6ZXS - chains B and D of the 16 polymer chains in the assembly; structure by X-ray diffraction, 3.00 A resolution.

Chain B:
Molecule: Photosystem I P700 chlorophyll a apoprotein A2
From: Pisum sativum
Notes: EC 1.97.1.12
UniProt: A0A0F6NGI2 (A0A0F6NGI2_PEA); numbering as in UniProt (aligned over 2-734)
Chain sequence (733 residues; row label = number of the first residue in the row):
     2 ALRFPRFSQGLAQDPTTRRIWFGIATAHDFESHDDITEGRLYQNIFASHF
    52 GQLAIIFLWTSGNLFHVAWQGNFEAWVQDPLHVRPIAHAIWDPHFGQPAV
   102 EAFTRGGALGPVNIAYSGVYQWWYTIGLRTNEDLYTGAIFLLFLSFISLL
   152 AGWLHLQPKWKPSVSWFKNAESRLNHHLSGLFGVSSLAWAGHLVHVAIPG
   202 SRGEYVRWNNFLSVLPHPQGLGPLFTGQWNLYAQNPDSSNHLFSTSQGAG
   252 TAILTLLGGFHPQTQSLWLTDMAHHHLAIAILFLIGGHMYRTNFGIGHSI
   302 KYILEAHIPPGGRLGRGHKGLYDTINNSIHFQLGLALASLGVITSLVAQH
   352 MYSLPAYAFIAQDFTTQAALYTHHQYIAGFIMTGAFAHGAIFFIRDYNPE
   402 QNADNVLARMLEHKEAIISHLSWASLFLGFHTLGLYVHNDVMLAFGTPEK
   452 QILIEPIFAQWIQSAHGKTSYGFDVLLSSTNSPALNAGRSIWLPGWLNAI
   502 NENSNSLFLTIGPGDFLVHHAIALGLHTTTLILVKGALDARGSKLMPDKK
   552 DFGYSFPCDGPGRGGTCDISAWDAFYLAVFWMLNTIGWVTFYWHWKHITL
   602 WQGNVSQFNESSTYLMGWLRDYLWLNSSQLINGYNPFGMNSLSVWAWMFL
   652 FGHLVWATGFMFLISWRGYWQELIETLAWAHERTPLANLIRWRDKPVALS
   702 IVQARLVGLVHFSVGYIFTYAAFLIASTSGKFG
Ion coordination: chlorophyll a Mg site 1 near Q53 (its only coordinating residue here); chlorophyll a Mg site 2 near D93 (its only coordinating residue here); Ca2+: I501, E503, N506, L508; 4Fe-4S cluster Fe: C559, C568 (shared with 2 residues of chain A)
Residues lining bound ligands:
  - beta-carotene (BCR), molecule 1: L54, I57, F58, W60, G181, L182, V185, S186, L188
  - beta-carotene (BCR), molecule 2: T61, L65, W123, W124, I127, L129, G138, F141, L142, L145, W209
  - beta-carotene (BCR), molecule 3: L188, L222, L225, F226, L278, L285, I286, H289
  - beta-carotene (BCR), molecule 4: F332, G335, L336, A339, V343, M383, A386, F387, G390, F393, F394, A538
  - beta-carotene (BCR), molecule 5: F387, M411, I418, V535, L539
  - beta-carotene (BCR), molecule 6: L434, G435, V438
  - beta-carotene (BCR), molecule 7: V645, W648, M649, F652, W671, L674, I675, L678, F719
  - beta-carotene (BCR), molecule 8: T685, P686, L687, A688
  - chlorophyll a isomer (CL0): L620, L624, W625
  - chlorophyll a (CLA), molecule 1: F5, F8, G24, I25, A28, H29, F31, H34, S49, G52, Q53, I56
  - chlorophyll a (CLA), molecule 2: T18, I21, W22, I675, L678, A679, H682, I691, R692, W693, R694, D695, P697, V698, L700
  - chlorophyll a (CLA), molecule 3: W22, F652, L655, V656, T659, M662, F663, L700, V708, V711, H712, V715
  - chlorophyll a (CLA), molecule 4: I25, A26, T27, A28, H29, D30, H331, L334, L338, F381, I382, T384, G385, A388, H389, I392, R396, Y555, W573, F576, V711, V715, F719
  - chlorophyll a (CLA), molecule 5: H29, F31, Y43, I46, S49, H50, Q53, L54, I57, F168, R174, H178, L182, F183, I330, H331, Q333, L334, A337, L338, L341
  - chlorophyll a (CLA), molecule 6: H29, Q53, I56, I57, W60, L341, I378, F381, I382
  - chlorophyll a (CLA), molecule 7: F47, F51, I148, L151, A152, L155, H156, K160, W161, P163, W167
  - chlorophyll a (CLA), molecule 8: F47, H50, F51, L54, W123, W167, F168, N170, S173, R174, H177, H178, G181, L182, F183, I344, Y358
  - chlorophyll a (CLA), molecule 9: L54, F58, I127, G128, L129, D134, T137, G138, F141, L145, I148, S149, S186, A189, W190, G192, H193, H196, V197, V207, R208, W209, F212
  - chlorophyll a (CLA), molecule 10: I56, L59, W60, S62, G63, F66, H67, W70, Q71, H89, A90, W92
  - chlorophyll a (CLA), molecule 11: I56, W60, N64, H67, A88, H89, N114, I115, A116, Y117, S118, V120, V645, W646, M649, F719
  - chlorophyll a (CLA), molecule 12: W60, N64, Y117, S118, A370, T373, H374, Y377, I378, F381, W646, M649, I718, F719, Y721, A722, L725, I726
  - chlorophyll a (CLA), molecule 13: W60, T61, S118, G119, V120, W123, V185, S186, A189, L341, I344, T345, V348, M352, Y358, I361, L371, H374, H375, I378, I382
  - chlorophyll a (CLA), molecule 14: H89, A90, I91, W92, D93, H95, F96, F104, N114, S644, V645, W648
  - chlorophyll a (CLA), molecule 15: W123, T126, I127, L182, F183, S186, S187, W190, L194, L268, M273, H276, H277, I280, I344, L347, V348, H351, M352, A357, Y358
  - chlorophyll a (CLA), molecule 16: W167, N170, S173, H177, T293, N294, F295
  - chlorophyll a (CLA), molecule 17: A171, R174, L175, H178, L179, F183, I280, L283, F284, I301, L305, Y323, I326, N327, L336, A337, S340, L341, I344
  - chlorophyll a (CLA), molecule 18: L175, L179, F183, L283, F284, G287, M290, Y291, I301, I304
  - chlorophyll a (CLA), molecule 19: N176, H177, S180, G181, V185, L285, H289, Y291, T293, F295, I297
  - chlorophyll a (CLA), molecule 20: L188, A189, A191, G192, V195, H196, F212, V215, L216, P217, H218, G221, L222, F226, Y233, I254, L255, L278
  - chlorophyll a (CLA), molecule 21: L225, W230, N231, Y233, A234, L255, T256, L257, H275, L278, A279, I282, L283, I492, W493
  - chlorophyll a (CLA), molecule 22: T256, L257, G259, L268, D272, M273, H275, H276, A279, I280, L283, H351, L355, W493, W497
  - chlorophyll a (CLA), molecule 23: I286, G287, H289, M290, I297, G298, H299
  - chlorophyll a (CLA), molecule 24: I286, M290, H299, Y303, I304, A307, H308
  - chlorophyll a (CLA), molecule 25: I304, L305, H308, L315, H319, L322, I326, F332, V407, L408, M411
  - chlorophyll a (CLA), molecule 26: A307, H308, I309, P310, P311, R314, L315
  - chlorophyll a (CLA), molecule 27: R314, L315, V407, R410, M411, E413, H414, A417, I418, H421
  - chlorophyll a (CLA), molecule 28: L336, A339, S340, V343, I344, L347, Q350, H351, Y353, S354, L355, L508, F509
  - chlorophyll a (CLA), molecule 29: V343, S346, L347, Q350, Q376, G380, M383, F387, L527, T530, T531, L534, M583, T586, I587
  - chlorophyll a (CLA), molecule 30: Q350, Y353, Y372, Q376, F459, A460, I463, Q464, F509, L510, I512, H520, I523, L527, V590, Y593, W594, K597
  - chlorophyll a (CLA), molecule 31: Y377, T433, L434, Y437, V519, A522, L525, N585, W589, F592, L616, W619, L624, S628, I632, F650, H654, W657, F713, Y717, T720, Y721, F724
  - chlorophyll a (CLA), molecule 32: A417, H421, W424
  - chlorophyll a (CLA), molecule 33: I418, L422, W424, A524, L527, H528, T531
  - chlorophyll a (CLA), molecule 34: S420, H421, S423, W424, L427, F431
  - chlorophyll a (CLA), molecule 35: S423, S426, L427, G430, F431, L434, L525, T529, L532, I533, L578, F581, W582
  - chlorophyll a (CLA), molecule 36: W424, F428, L429, I455, E456, P457, I458, F459, A460, I512, F517, H520, H521, A524, H528
  - chlorophyll a (CLA), molecule 37: W424, L427, F428, F431, H432
  - chlorophyll a (CLA), molecule 38: H432, G435, L436, V438, H439, V442, M443, F446, K451, I453
  - chlorophyll a (CLA), molecule 39: L434, V438, D441, L525, F581, W582, N585, W589, L616, L620, W657, F713, Y717
  - chlorophyll a (CLA), molecule 40: I458, F459, W462, F474
  - chlorophyll a (CLA), molecule 41: W462, I463, A466, H467, L477, L478, A485, W493, L494, W497, F509
  - chlorophyll a (CLA), molecule 42: L477, S483, P484, A485, A488, G489, I492, W493
  - chlorophyll a (CLA), molecule 43: W648, L651, F652, H654, L655, W657, A658, F661
  - chlorophyll a (CLA), molecule 44: L655, A658, T659, F661, M662, I665, S666, Y670, W671, L674
  - chlorophyll a (CLA), molecule 45: L678, A681, H682, T685, A688, I691
  - chlorophyll a (CLA), molecule 46: W680, A681, R684, T685, P686
  - chlorophyll a (CLA), molecule 47: P686, L687, A688, L690, I691
  - phylloquinone (PQN): W22, M662, F663, S666, W667, R668, W671, I675, V698, A699, L700, A705
  - 4Fe-4S cluster (SF4): C559, G561, P562, C568, W667, I702, R706

Chain D:
Molecule: PsaD
From: Pisum sativum
Chain sequence (143 residues; each row starts with the number of its first residue):
    69 GFTPPELDPNTPSPIFGGSTGGLLRKAQVEEFYVITWESPKEQIFEMPTG
   119 GAAIMREGPNLLKLARKEQCLALGTRLRSKYKIKYQFYRVFPSGEVQYLH
   169 PKDGVYPEKVNPGRQGVGVNFRSIGKNVSPIEVKFTGKQPYDL

Chain B / chain D interface:
Residue-residue contacts (26; chain B residue first):
  E32(B) - K202(D)  salt bridge
  I37(B) - F203(D)
  T38(B) - F203(D)
  E39(B) - F203(D)
  I395(B) - P198(D)
  R396(B) - I199(D)
  D397(B) - I199(D)
  D397(B) - K202(D)  salt bridge
  Y398(B) - I199(D)
  N399(B) - I199(D)
  P400(B) - S197(D)
  R542(B) - S197(D)  hydrogen bond
  D549(B) - I192(D)
  K551(B) - N195(D)
  K551(B) - V196(D)  hydrogen bond (side chain-backbone)
  K551(B) - P198(D)
  D552(B) - N195(D)  hydrogen bond
  D552(B) - V196(D)
  D552(B) - P208(D)
  W680(B) - T88(D)  hydrogen bond (side chain-backbone)
  E683(B) - L92(D)
  E683(B) - R93(D)  hydrogen bond (side chain-backbone)
  R684(B) - L91(D)  hydrogen bond (side chain-backbone)
  R684(B) - L92(D)
  R692(B) - R93(D)
  K696(B) - E98(D)  salt bridge
Other interface residues (no listed pair), chain B (21 interface residues in all): L42, E401
Other interface residues (no listed pair), chain D (17 interface residues in all): E200, Q207, Y209

Summary:
21 residues of chain B face 17 of chain D across their interface, with 6 hydrogen bonds and 3 salt bridges.
Polar pairs include E32(B)-K202(D), D397(B)-K202(D) and K696(B)-E98(D).
Here chain B is Photosystem I P700 chlorophyll a apoprotein A2 and chain D is PsaD, both from Pisum sativum.
Entry 6ZXS (Cold grown Pea Photosystem I) was determined by X-ray diffraction.
